Entry 8FLG (X-ray diffraction, 2.20 A resolution); this record covers chain A.

[Chain A]
Protein: Tyrosine-protein kinase BTK
Source organism: Homo sapiens
Notes: EC 2.7.10.2
UniProt: Q06187 (BTK_HUMAN); residue numbers follow UniProt; this construct covers 371-659
Amino-acid sequence (293 residues; row label = number of the first residue in the row):
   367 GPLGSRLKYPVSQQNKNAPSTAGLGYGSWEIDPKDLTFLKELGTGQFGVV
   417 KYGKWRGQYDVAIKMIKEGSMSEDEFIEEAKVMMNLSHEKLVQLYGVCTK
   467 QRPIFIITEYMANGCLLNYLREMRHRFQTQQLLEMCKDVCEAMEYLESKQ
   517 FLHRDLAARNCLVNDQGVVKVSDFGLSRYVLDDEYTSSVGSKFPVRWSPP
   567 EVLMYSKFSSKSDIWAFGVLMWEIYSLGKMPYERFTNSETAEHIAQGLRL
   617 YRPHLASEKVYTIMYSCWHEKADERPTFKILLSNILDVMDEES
Not modelled in the structure: 367-394, 412-413, 466-467
Sequence notes: expression tag (367-370)
Residues lining bound ligands: Y8C (N~2~-(3-chlorophenyl)-N-[(3R)-1-(7H-pyrrolo[2,3-d]pyrimidin-4-yl)piperidin-3-yl]glycinamide): Leu408, Gly409, Gly414, Val415, Val416, Ala428, Lys430, Met431, Ile432, Ile472, Thr474, Glu475, Tyr476, Met477, Gly480, Leu528, Asp539, Leu542
Swiss-Prot annotation at these positions:
  - motif: Trp581 to Trp588 (CAV1-binding)
  - active site: Asp521 (Proton acceptor)
  - binding site (ATP): Leu408 to Val416, Lys430
  - binding site (clofedanol): Thr474 to Met477, Leu542
  - binding site (dasatinib): Thr474 to Met477
  - modified residue: Tyr551 (Phosphotyrosine), Ser604 (Phosphoserine), Tyr617 (Phosphotyrosine), Ser623 (Phosphoserine), Ser659 (Phosphoserine)

[Overview]
Bound to chain A: compound Y8C. From UniProt: active-site residue Asp521, 10 ATP-binding residues, 5
clofedanol-binding residues and 4 dasatinib-binding residues.
Chain A is Tyrosine-protein kinase BTK (Homo sapiens); the structure, Bruton's tyrosine kinase in complex with
an orthosteric inhibitor, was determined by X-ray diffraction together with 8FLV and 8FLH from the same study.
